PDB entry 7UOY | X-ray diffraction, 1.47 A resolution | chain A

Chain A:
Molecule: Metallo beta-lactamase
Organism: Klebsiella pneumoniae
UniProt: E9NWK5 (E9NWK5_KLEPN); residues 29-270 here = UniProt positions 29-270
Chain sequence (248 residues; row label = number of the first residue in the row):
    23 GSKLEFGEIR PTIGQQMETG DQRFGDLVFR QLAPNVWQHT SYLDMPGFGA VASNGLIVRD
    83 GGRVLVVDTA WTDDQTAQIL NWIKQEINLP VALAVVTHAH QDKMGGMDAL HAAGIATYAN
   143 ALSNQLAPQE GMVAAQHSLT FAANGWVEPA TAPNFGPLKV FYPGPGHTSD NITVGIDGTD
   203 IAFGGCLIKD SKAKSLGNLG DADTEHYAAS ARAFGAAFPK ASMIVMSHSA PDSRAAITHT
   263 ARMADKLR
Unresolved in the structure: 23-41
Construct notes: expression tag (23-28)
Metal / ion sites: Zn2+: His120, His122, His189 (together with O0F); Cd2+ site 1: Asp124, Cys208, His250 (together with O0F); Cd2+ site 2: Glu152, Asp223 (shared with 1 residue of chain B); Cd2+ site 3: Glu227 (shared with 2 residues of chain B)
Small-molecule neighbours: O0F ((6P)-4-amino-6-(2H-tetrazol-5-yl)benzene-1,3-disulfonamide): Leu65, Met67, Val73, Trp93, His120, His122, Asp124, His189, Cys208, Lys211, Leu218, Gly219, Asn220, His250

Overview:
Ligands of chain A: compound O0F. His120, His122 and His189 coordinate Zn2+. Asp124, Cys208 and His250 form
the Cd2+ site 1.
Chain A is Metallo beta-lactamase (Klebsiella pneumoniae); the structure, NDM1-inhibitor co-structure, was
determined by X-ray diffraction (same publication as 7UOX, 7UP1, 7UP2 and 7UP3).
